Entry 6YB5 (X-ray diffraction, 1.59 A resolution); this record covers chains B and H of the 5 polymer chains in the assembly.

[Chain B]
Name: Bacterial cellulose secretion regulator BcsQ
Organism: Escherichia coli
UniProtKB: A0A0B1KWQ0 (A0A0B1KWQ0_ECOLX); residues 1-250 here = UniProt positions 1-250
Chain sequence (261 residues; row label = number of the first residue in the row):
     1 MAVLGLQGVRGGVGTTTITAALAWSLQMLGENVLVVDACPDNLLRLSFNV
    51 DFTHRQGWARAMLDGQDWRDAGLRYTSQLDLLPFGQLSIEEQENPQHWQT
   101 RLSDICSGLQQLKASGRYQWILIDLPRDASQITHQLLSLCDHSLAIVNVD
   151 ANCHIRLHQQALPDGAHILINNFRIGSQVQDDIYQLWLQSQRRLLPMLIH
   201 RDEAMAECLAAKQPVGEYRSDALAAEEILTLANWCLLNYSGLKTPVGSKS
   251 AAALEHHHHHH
Unresolved in the structure: 1, 245-261
Construct notes: expression tag (251-261)
Ion coordination: Mg2+: Thr16 (together with ATP)
Residues lining bound ligands:
  - ATP (adenosine-5'-triphosphate), molecule 1: Arg10, Asp150, Ala151, Asn152, Arg156
  - ATP, molecule 2: Gly11, Gly12, Val13, Gly14, Thr15, Thr16, Thr17, Leu43, Asn171, Asn172, Ile199, His200, Arg201, Asp202, Met205, Ala206, Leu209

[Chain H]
Name: Bacterial cellulose secretion regulator BcsQ
Organism: Escherichia coli
UniProtKB: A0A0B1KWQ0 (A0A0B1KWQ0_ECOLX); residues 6-255 here correspond to UniProt positions 1-250 (UniProt number = residue number - 5)
Chain sequence (261 residues; numbered 6 to 266; the number before each row is that of its first residue):
     6 MAVLGLQGVRGGVGTTTITAALAWSLQMLGENVLVVDACPDNLLRLSFNV
    56 DFTHRQGWARAMLDGQDWRDAGLRYTSQLDLLPFGQLSIEEQENPQHWQT
   106 RLSDICSGLQQLKASGRYQWILIDLPRDASQITHQLLSLCDHSLAIVNVD
   156 ANCHIRLHQQALPDGAHILINNFRIGSQVQDDIYQLWLQSQRRLLPMLIH
   206 RDEAMAECLAAKQPVGEYRSDALAAEEILTLANWCLLNYSGLKTPVGSKS
   256 AAALEHHHHHH
Unresolved in the structure: 6-258
Construct notes: expression tag (256-266)

[Chain B / chain H interface]
Pairs across the interface (11; chain B residue first):
  Arg219(B) - His265(H)
  Asp221(B) - His264(H)
  Asp221(B) - His265(H)  hydrogen bond (backbone-backbone)
  Leu223(B) - Leu259(H)  hydrophobic
  Leu223(B) - His264(H)
  Glu226(B) - Leu259(H)
  Glu226(B) - Glu260(H)  hydrogen bond (side chain-backbone)
  Glu226(B) - His261(H)  salt bridge
  Glu226(B) - His264(H)  salt bridge
  Glu227(B) - Leu259(H)
  Thr230(B) - Leu259(H)
Also at the interface, not in a pair above, chain B (7 interface residues in all): Ala222

[Summary]
The interface between chain B and chain H involves 7 residues on one side and 5 on the other, with 2 hydrogen
bonds and 2 salt bridges. Polar pairs include Glu226(B)-His261(H), Glu226(B)-His264(H) and
Glu226(B)-Glu260(H). Chain B binds ATP.
Both chains are Bacterial cellulose secretion regulator BcsQ (Escherichia coli). Entry 6YB5 (Orthorhombic
crystal structure of a native BcsRQ complex crystallized in the presence of ADP) was determined by X-ray
diffraction, deposited together with 6YAR, 6YAY, 6YB3, 6YBB and 6YBU.
